1NRL - chains A and C; structure by X-ray diffraction, 2.00 A resolution.

# Chain A
Molecule: Orphan nuclear receptor PXR
Source organism: Homo sapiens
Notes: fragment: Ligand Binding Domain
UniProtKB: O75469 (PXR_HUMAN); residue numbers follow UniProt; this construct covers 130-434
Sequence (316 residues; row label = number of the first residue in the row):
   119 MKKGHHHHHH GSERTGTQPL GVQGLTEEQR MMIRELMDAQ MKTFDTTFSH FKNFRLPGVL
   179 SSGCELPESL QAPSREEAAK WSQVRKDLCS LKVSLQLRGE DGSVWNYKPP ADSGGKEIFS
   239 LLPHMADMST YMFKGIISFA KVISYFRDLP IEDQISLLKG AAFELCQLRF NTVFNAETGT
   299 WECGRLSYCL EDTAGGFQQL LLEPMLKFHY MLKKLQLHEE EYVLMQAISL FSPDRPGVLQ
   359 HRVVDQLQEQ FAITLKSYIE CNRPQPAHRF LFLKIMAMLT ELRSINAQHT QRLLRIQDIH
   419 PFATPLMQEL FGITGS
Not modelled in the structure: 119-141, 178-191, 434
Construct notes: expression tag (119-129)
UniProt features mapped onto this chain:
  - binding site (hyperforin): S247, Q285 to F288, H407

# Chain C
Molecule: Nuclear Receptor Coactivator 1 isoform 3
Sequence (25 residues; row label = number of the first residue in the row):
   676 CPSSHSSLTE RHKILHRLLQ EGSPS
Not modelled in the structure: 676-681, 697-700

# How chain A and chain C interact
Residue-residue contacts (19; chain A residue first):
  K252(A) with L693(C)
  I255(A) with L690(C), hydrophobic; L693(C), hydrophobic
  K259(A) with L693(C), hydrogen bond (side chain-backbone); L694(C); E696(C)
  I269(A) with H691(C)
  E270(A) with L683(C)
  Q272(A) with L694(C)
  I273(A) with L694(C), hydrophobic
  S274(A) with L683(C)
  L276(A) with L694(C), hydrophobic
  K277(A) with H687(C), hydrogen bond
  P423(A) with I689(C), hydrophobic
  E427(A) with H687(C), hydrogen bond (backbone-side chain); K688(C), hydrogen bond (side chain-backbone); I689(C), hydrogen bond (side chain-backbone); L690(C), hydrogen bond (side chain-backbone)
  L428(A) with L690(C), hydrophobic
Interface residues without a listed pair, chain A (15 interface residues in all): F264, L424
Interface residues without a listed pair, chain C (11 interface residues in all): T684, R686

# Summary
Chain A and chain C form an interface of 15 and 11 residues respectively; the contacts include 6 hydrogen
bonds. Polar pairs include K259(A)-L693(C), K277(A)-H687(C) and E427(A)-H687(C). From UniProt: 6
hyperforin-binding residues on chain A.
Chain A is Orphan nuclear receptor PXR (Homo sapiens) and chain C is Nuclear Receptor Coactivator 1 isoform 3;
the structure, Crystal Structure of the human PXR-LBD in complex with an SRC-1 coactivator peptide and
SR12813, was determined by X-ray diffraction.
